PDB entry 5W8F | X-ray diffraction, 1.85 A resolution | chains A and B

Chain A:
Molecule: Induced myeloid leukemia cell differentiation protein Mcl-1
Source organism: Homo sapiens
UniProtKB: Q07820 (MCL1_HUMAN); residues 172-320 here = UniProt positions 172-320
Chain sequence (150 residues; row label = number of the first residue in the row):
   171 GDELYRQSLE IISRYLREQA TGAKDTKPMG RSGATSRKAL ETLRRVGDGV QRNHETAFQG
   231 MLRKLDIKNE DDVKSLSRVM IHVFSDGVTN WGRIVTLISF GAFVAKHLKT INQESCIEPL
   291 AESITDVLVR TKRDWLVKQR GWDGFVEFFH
Disordered / not traced: 171
Construct notes: expression tag (171)
Swiss-Prot annotation at these positions:
  - motif: A209 to N223 (BH3), H252 to A272 (BH1), D304 to F319 (BH2)
  - cross-link (Glycyl lysine isopeptide (Lys-Gly)): K194 (interchain with G-Cter in ubiquitin), K197 (interchain with G-Cter in ubiquitin)
  - mutagenesis: K194 (K194R: Reduced ubiquitination), K197 (K197R: Reduced ubiquitination), K208 (K208R: No effect on ubiquitination), K234 (K234R: No effect on ubiquitination)
Bound ions: Zn2+ site 1 near H224 (its only coordinating residue here); Zn2+ site 2: E240, H252, C286
From the paper describing this entry:
  - conformationally variable residues (helix shift): A227, V253

Chain B:
Molecule: modified Bim BH3 peptide SAH-MS1-14
Chain sequence (22 residues; each row starts with the number of its first residue):
     1 IWLLQSLLRL GDEINAYYAR RX
Disordered / not traced: 1, 21-22
Modified residues: L3 (norleucine; NLE); L4, L8 (2-methyl-L-norleucine; MK8); NH2 (amino group) at position 22
Covalently attached groups: covalent link L4-L8

How chain A and chain B interact:
Contacting residue pairs (26; chain A residue first):
  V216(A) with Y18(B)
  V220(A) with I14(B), hydrophobic
  H224(A) with L10(B)
  F228(A) with L7(B), hydrophobic; L10(B), hydrophobic
  M231(A) with L3(B); L7(B), hydrophobic
  H252(A) with L4(B)
  V253(A) with L8(B)
  N260(A) with D12(B), hydrogen bond; N15(B)
  W261(A) with N15(B), hydrogen bond (backbone-side chain)
  G262(A) with G11(B); N15(B), hydrogen bond (backbone-side chain)
  R263(A) with L8(B); G11(B); D12(B), salt bridge
  T266(A) with L7(B); L10(B); G11(B); I14(B)
  L267(A) with L7(B), hydrophobic
  F318(A) with N15(B); Y18(B), hydrophobic; A19(B)
  F319(A) with Y18(B), hydrophobic
Interface residues without a listed pair, chain A (20 interface residues in all): L235, V249, D256, V265, F270
Interface residues without a listed pair, chain B (12 interface residues in all): S6
The authors on this interface:
  - interface residues, chain A: R263(A)

In short:
Chain A and chain B form an interface of 20 and 12 residues respectively, with 3 hydrogen bonds and 1 salt
bridge. Among the polar pairs are R263(A)-D12(B), N260(A)-D12(B) and W261(A)-N15(B). UniProt lists 4
mutagenesis sites on chain A. From the paper: the interface residue R263(A); conformational variability at
A227(A) and V253(A).
Chain A is Induced myeloid leukemia cell differentiation protein Mcl-1 (Homo sapiens) and chain B is modified
Bim BH3 peptide SAH-MS1-14; the structure, Crystal structure of human Mcl-1 in complex with modified Bim BH3
peptide SAH-MS1-14, was determined by X-ray diffraction, deposited together with 5W89.
